PDB entry 6ZWM | electron microscopy, 3.20 A resolution | chains E and G of the 8 polymer chains in the assembly

== Chain E ==
Name: Rapamycin-insensitive companion of mTOR
From: Homo sapiens
Reference sequence: Q6R327 (RICTR_HUMAN); residues 1-1708 here = UniProt positions 1-1708
Amino-acid sequence (1708 residues; each row starts with the number of its first residue):
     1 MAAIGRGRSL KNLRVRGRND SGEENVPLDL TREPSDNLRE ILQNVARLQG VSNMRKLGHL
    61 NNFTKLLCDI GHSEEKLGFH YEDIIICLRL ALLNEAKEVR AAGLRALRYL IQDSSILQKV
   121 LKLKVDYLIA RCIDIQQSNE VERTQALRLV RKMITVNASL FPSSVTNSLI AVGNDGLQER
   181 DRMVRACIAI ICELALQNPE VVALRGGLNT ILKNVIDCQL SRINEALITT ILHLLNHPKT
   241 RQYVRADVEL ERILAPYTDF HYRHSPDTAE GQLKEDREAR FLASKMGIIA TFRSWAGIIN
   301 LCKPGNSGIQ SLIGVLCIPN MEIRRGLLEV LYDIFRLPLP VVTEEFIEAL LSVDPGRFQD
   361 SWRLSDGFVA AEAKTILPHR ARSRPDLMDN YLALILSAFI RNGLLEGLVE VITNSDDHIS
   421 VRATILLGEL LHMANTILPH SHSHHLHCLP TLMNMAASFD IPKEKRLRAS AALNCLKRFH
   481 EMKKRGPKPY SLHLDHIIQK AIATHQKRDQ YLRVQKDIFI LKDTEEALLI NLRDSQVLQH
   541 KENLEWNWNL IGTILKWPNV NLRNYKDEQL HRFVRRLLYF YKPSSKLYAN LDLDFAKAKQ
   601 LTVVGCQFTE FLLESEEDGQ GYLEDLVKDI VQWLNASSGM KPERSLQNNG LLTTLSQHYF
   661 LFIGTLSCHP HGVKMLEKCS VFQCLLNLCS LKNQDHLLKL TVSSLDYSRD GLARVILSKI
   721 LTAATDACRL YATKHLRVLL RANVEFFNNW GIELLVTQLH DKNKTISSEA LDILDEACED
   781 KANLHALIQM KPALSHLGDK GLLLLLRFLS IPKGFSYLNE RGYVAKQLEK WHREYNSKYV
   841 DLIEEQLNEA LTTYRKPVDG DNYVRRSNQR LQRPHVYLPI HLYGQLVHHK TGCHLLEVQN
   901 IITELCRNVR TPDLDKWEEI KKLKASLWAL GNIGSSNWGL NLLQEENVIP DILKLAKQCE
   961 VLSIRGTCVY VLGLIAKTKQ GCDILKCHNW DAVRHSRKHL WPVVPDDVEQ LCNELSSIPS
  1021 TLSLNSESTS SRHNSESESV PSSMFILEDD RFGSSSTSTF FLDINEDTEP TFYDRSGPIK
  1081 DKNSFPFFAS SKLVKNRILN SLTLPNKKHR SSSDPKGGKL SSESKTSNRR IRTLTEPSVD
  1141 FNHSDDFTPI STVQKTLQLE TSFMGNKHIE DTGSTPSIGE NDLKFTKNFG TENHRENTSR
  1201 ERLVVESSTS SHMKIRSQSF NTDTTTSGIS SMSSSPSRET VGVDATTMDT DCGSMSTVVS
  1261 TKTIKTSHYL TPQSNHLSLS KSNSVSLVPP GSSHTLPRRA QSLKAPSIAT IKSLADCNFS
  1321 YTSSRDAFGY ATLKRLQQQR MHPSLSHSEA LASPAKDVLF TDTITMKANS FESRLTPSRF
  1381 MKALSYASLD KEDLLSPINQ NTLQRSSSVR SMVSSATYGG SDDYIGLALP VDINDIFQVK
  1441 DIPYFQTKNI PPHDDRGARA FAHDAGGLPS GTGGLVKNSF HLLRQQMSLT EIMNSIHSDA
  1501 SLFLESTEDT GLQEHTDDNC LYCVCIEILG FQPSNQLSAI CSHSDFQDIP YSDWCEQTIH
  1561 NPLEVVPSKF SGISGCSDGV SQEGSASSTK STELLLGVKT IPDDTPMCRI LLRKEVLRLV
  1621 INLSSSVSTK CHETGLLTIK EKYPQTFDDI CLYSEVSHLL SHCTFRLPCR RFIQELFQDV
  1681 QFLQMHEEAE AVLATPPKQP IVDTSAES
Disordered / not traced: 1-24, 511-519, 858-871, 1006-1422, 1449-1478, 1495-1509, 1539-1606, 1695-1708
Ion coordination: Zn2+: His1515, Cys1520, Cys1523, Cys1651
Residues lining bound ligands:
  - acetyl group (ACE): Arg293, Trp295, Tyr391, Leu847, Leu851, Tyr970
  - ATP-gamma-S (AGS; phosphothiophosphoric acid-adenylate ester): Lys541, Asn543, Trp546, Arg572, Arg575, Arg576, Tyr579, Leu587
Curated features (UniProtKB/Swiss-Prot):
  - binding site (ATP): Asn543, Arg572, Arg576
  - binding site (Zn(2+)): His1515, Cys1520, Cys1523, Cys1651
  - modified residue: Ser21 (Phosphoserine), Ser35 (Phosphoserine), Ser265 (Phosphoserine), Lys1092 (N6-acetyllysine), Lys1095 (N6-acetyllysine), Thr1103 (Phosphothreonine), Lys1116 (N6-acetyllysine), Lys1119 (N6-acetyllysine), Lys1125 (N6-acetyllysine), Thr1135 (Phosphothreonine), Ser1138 (Phosphoserine), Ser1162 (Phosphoserine), Ser1219 (Phosphoserine), Ser1235 (Phosphoserine), Thr1271 (Phosphothreonine), Ser1274 (Phosphoserine), Ser1278 (Phosphoserine), Ser1282 (Phosphoserine), Ser1284 (Phosphoserine), Thr1295 (Phosphothreonine) and 16 more in UniProt
  - cross-link: Lys274 (Glycyl lysine isopeptide (Lys-Gly) (interchain with G-Cter in ubiquitin))
What the authors report for this chain:
  - binding site for ATP-gamma-S: Lys541, Asn543, Arg572, Arg575, Arg576
  - mutagenesis - R572E/R575E/R576E: abolished binding to ATP-gamma-S

== Chain G ==
Name: Target of rapamycin complex 2 subunit MAPKAP1
From: Homo sapiens
Reference sequence: Q9BPZ7 (SIN1_HUMAN); residues 1-522 here = UniProt positions 1-522
Amino-acid sequence (522 residues; row label = number of the first residue in the row):
     1 MAFLDNPTII LAHIRQSHVT SDDTGMCEMV LIDHDVDLEK IHPPSMPGDS GSEIQGSNGE
    61 TQGYVYAQSV DITSSWDFGI RRRSNTAQRL ERLRKERQNQ IKCKNIQWKE RNSKQSAQEL
   121 KSLFEKKSLK EKPPISGKQS ILSVRLEQCP LQLNNPFNEY SKFDGKGHVG TTATKKIDVY
   181 LPLHSSQDRL LPMTVVTMAS ARVQDLIGLI CWQYTSEGRE PKLNDNVSAY CLHIAEDDGE
   241 VDTDFPPLDS NEPIHKFGFS TLALVEKYSS PGLTSKESLF VRINAAHGFS LIQVDNTKVT
   301 MKEILLKAVK RRKGSQKVSG PQYRLEKQSE PNVAVDLDST LESQSAWEFC LVRENSSRAD
   361 GVFEEDSQID IATVQDMLSS HHYKSFKVSM IHRLRFTTDV QLGISGDKVE IDPVTNQKAS
   421 TKFWIKQKPI SIDSDLLCAC DLAEEKSPSH AIFKLTYLSN HDYKHLYFES DAATVNEIVL
   481 KVNYILESRA STARADYFAQ KQRKLNRRTS FSFQKEKKSG QQ
Disordered / not traced: 1, 37-83, 147-522
Glycans and other covalent adducts: acetyl group (ACE) linked to Ala2
Curated features (UniProtKB/Swiss-Prot):
  - binding site (a 1,2-diacyl-sn-glycero-3-phospho-(1D-myo-inositol-3,4,5-trisphosphate)): Arg393, Lys428, Lys464
  - modified residue: Ala2 (N-acetylalanine), Thr86 (Phosphothreonine), Ser128 (Phosphoserine), Ser186 (Phosphoserine), Ser315 (Phosphoserine), Ser356 (Phosphoserine), Thr398 (Phosphothreonine), Ser510 (Phosphoserine)
What the authors report for this chain:
  - post-translational modification sites: Ala2
  - post-translational modification sites: Thr86 (citing earlier work)

== Interface between chain E and chain G ==
Pairs across the interface - 76 pairs, chain E then chain G:
  Arg108(E) with Asp35(G), salt bridge
  Gln137(E) with Ser84(G)
  Leu147(E) with Val30(G), hydrophobic
  Arg148(E) with Ile32(G); Asp35(G), salt bridge
  Arg151(E) with Arg15(G); Val30(G); Leu31(G); Ile32(G), hydrogen bond (side chain-backbone); Asp35(G); Val36(G), hydrogen bond (side chain-backbone)
  Lys152(E) with Asp35(G), salt bridge
  Thr155(E) with Asp35(G), hydrogen bond (side chain-backbone); Val36(G)
  Arg182(E) with Met26(G)
  Met183(E) with Met26(G), hydrophobic
  Arg185(E) with His18(G); Asp22(G), salt bridge; Thr24(G)
  Ala186(E) with Val30(G), hydrophobic
  Ala189(E) with His18(G)
  Ile190(E) with Leu31(G), hydrophobic
  Cys192(E) with Ile14(G), hydrophobic
  Glu193(E) with Leu11(G); Arg15(G), salt bridge
  Leu196(E) with Pro7(G), hydrophobic; Ile10(G), hydrophobic
  Gln197(E) with Leu11(G)
  Leu220(E) with Ser21(G)
  Arg222(E) with Gln16(G), hydrogen bond; Ser17(G); Thr20(G)
  Ile223(E) with Ser17(G); His18(G); Ser21(G)
  Ala226(E) with Ile14(G); Ser17(G)
  Leu227(E) with His18(G)
  Thr229(E) with Leu4(G)
  Thr230(E) with Ile14(G)
  His233(E) with Asp5(G), hydrogen bond (side chain-backbone); Ile10(G)
  Arg293(E) with Ala2(G), hydrogen bond (backbone-backbone)
  Trp295(E) with Ala2(G); Phe3(G)
  Glu844(E) with Phe3(G)
  Leu847(E) with Phe3(G), hydrophobic
  Asn848(E) with Ala2(G); Phe3(G); Leu4(G)
  Leu851(E) with Ala2(G), hydrophobic
  Thr852(E) with Ala2(G); Leu4(G)
  Tyr854(E) with Ala12(G); His13(G); Gln16(G)
  Arg855(E) with Gln16(G)
  Pro857(E) with Gln16(G)
  Trp917(E) with Asp5(G); Pro7(G)
  Lys924(E) with Phe3(G); Asp5(G), salt bridge
  Ser963(E) with Phe3(G); Asp5(G)
  Thr967(E) with Phe3(G)
  Tyr970(E) with Phe3(G), hydrophobic
  Glu1633(E) with Arg89(G), salt bridge
  Leu1637(E) with Arg89(G); Leu90(G); Leu93(G)
  Thr1638(E) with Leu93(G)
  Glu1641(E) with Leu90(G); Arg94(G)
  Phe1672(E) with Thr86(G)
  Glu1675(E) with Ser84(G); Thr86(G), hydrogen bond
Also at the interface, not in a pair above, chain E (53 interface residues in all): Thr144, Ile188, Glu225, Asn236, Ser294, Thr853, Thr1634
Also at the interface, not in a pair above, chain G (35 interface residues in all): Asn6, Ile9, Asp23, Cys27, Met29
Interface features reported in the paper:
  - interface residues, chain G: Ala2(G), Phe3(G), Asp5(G), Thr86(G)

== Overview ==
53 residues of chain E and 35 residues of chain G are in contact, with 7 hydrogen bonds and 7 salt bridges.
Polar pairs include Arg108(E)-Asp35(G), Arg148(E)-Asp35(G) and Lys152(E)-Asp35(G). From the paper: a binding
site for ATP-gamma-S at Lys541(E), Asn543(E) and Arg572(E) among others; R572E/R575E/R576E of chain E abolish
binding to ATP-gamma-S.
Chain E is Rapamycin-insensitive companion of mTOR and chain G is Target of rapamycin complex 2 subunit
MAPKAP1, both from Homo sapiens; the structure, cryo-EM structure of human mTOR complex 2, overall refinement,
was determined by electron microscopy (same publication as 6ZWO).
